8GF6 - chains A and F of the 7 polymer chains in the assembly; structure by electron microscopy, 3.10 A resolution.

== Chain A ==
Name: Methyl-coenzyme M reductase subunit alpha
From: Methanosarcina acetivorans C2A
Notes: EC 2.8.4.1
UniProt: Q8THH1 (MCRA_METAC); numbering as in UniProt (aligned over 1-570)
Amino-acid sequence (570 residues; each row starts with the number of its first residue):
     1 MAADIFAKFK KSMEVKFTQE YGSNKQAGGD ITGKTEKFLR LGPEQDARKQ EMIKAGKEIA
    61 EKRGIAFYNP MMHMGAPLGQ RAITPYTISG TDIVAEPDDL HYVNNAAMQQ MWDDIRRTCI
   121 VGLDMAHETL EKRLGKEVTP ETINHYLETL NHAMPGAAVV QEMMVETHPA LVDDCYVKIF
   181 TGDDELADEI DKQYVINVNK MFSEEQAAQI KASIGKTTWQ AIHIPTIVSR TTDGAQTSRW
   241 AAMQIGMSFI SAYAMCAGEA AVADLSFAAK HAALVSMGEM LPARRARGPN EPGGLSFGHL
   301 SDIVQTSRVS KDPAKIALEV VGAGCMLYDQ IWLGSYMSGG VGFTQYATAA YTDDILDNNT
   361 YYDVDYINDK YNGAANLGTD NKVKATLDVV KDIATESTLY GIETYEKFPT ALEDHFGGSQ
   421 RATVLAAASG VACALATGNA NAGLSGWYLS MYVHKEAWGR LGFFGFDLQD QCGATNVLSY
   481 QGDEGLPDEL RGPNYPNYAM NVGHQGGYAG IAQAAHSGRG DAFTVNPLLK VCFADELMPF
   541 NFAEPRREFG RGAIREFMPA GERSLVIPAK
Disordered / not traced: 1-91, 159-166, 335-343, 570
Modified positions: His-271 (N1-methylated histidine; MHS); Arg-285 (5-methyl-arginine; AGM); Cys-472 (S-methylcysteine; SMC)
From the paper describing this entry:
  - conformationally variable residues (order/disorder transition): Leu-333 to Tyr-346
  - post-translational modification sites: Arg-285, Cys-472

== Chain F ==
Name: Methyl-coenzyme M reductase subunit gamma
From: Methanosarcina acetivorans C2A
UniProt: Q8THH0 (Q8THH0_METAC); residues 1-248 here = UniProt positions 1-248
Amino-acid sequence (248 residues; numbered 1 to 248; the number before each row is that of its first residue):
     1 MAYEAQYYPG ATSVGANRRK HMSGKLEKLR EISDEDLTAV LGHRAPGSDY PSTHPPLAEM
    61 GEPACSIREA VAATPGAAAG DRVRYVQFAD SMYNAPATPY FRSYFAAINF RGVDPGTLSG
   121 RQIVEARERD MEQCAKVQME TEMTDPALAG MRGATVHGHS VRLQEDGVMF DMLDRRRLEG
   181 GVIIMDKDQV AIPLDRKVNL GKPMSSEEAA KRTTIYRVDN VAFRDDAEVI EWVHRVFDQR
   241 TSYGFQPK
Disordered / not traced: 1

== How chain A and chain F interact ==
Contacting residue pairs - 7 pairs, chain A then chain F:
  Cys-256(A) / Tyr-85(F)  hydrogen bond
  Cys-256(A) / Gly-153(F)  hydrogen bond (side chain-backbone)
  Ala-257(A) / Arg-121(F)
  Gly-258(A) / Glu-125(F)
  Glu-259(A) / Tyr-85(F)
  Glu-259(A) / Glu-125(F)
  Ala-260(A) / Glu-125(F)
Also at the interface, not in a pair above, chain F (5 interface residues in all): Ile-123

== Overview ==
The chain A/chain F interface involves 5 residues from each chain; the contacts include 2 hydrogen bonds.
Polar pairs include Cys-256(A)/Tyr-85(F) and Cys-256(A)/Gly-153(F). The paper reports modification sites
Arg-285(A) and Cys-472(A); conformational variability at Leu-333(A).
Here chain A is Methyl-coenzyme M reductase subunit alpha and chain F is Methyl-coenzyme M reductase subunit
gamma, both from Methanosarcina acetivorans C2A. Entry 8GF6 (Apo-apo MCR assembly intermediate) was determined
by electron microscopy, deposited together with 8GF5.
